Entry 7KPB (X-ray diffraction, 3.00 A resolution); this record covers chains C and L of the 7 polymer chains in the assembly.

== Chain C ==
Name: Tumor necrosis factor
From: Homo sapiens
Notes: engineered mutation(s): N25D, C153S
Reference sequence: P01375 (TNFA_HUMAN); residues 1-157 here correspond to UniProt positions 77-233 (UniProt number = residue number + 76)
Sequence (158 residues; row label = number of the first residue in the row; numbering starts at 0):
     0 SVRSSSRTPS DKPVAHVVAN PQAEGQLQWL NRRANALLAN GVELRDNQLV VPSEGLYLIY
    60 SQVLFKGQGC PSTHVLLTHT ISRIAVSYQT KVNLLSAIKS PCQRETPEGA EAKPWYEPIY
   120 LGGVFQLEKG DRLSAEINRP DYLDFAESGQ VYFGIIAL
Unresolved in the structure: 0-8, 33-35, 103-110
Cystine bridges: C69-C101
Sequence notes: expression tag (0)
Residues lining bound ligands: D84 (5-(1-{[2-(difluoromethoxy)phenyl]methyl}-2-{[3-(2-oxopyrrolidin-1-yl)phenoxy]methyl}-1H-benzimidazol-6-yl)pyridin-2(1H)-one): L57, Y59, S60, Q61, Y119, L120, G121, G122, Y151, I155
Swiss-Prot annotation at these positions:
  - glycosylation: S4 (O-linked (GalNAc...) serine)
From the paper describing this entry:
  - conformationally variable residues (domain motion): Y115

== Chain L ==
Name: Fab1974 - Light Chain
From: Mus musculus
Sequence (214 residues; numbered 1 to 214; the number before each row is that of its first residue):
     1 DIQMTQSPAS LPASPEEIVT ITCQASQDIG NWLSWYQQKP GKSPQLLIYG ATSLADGVPS
    61 RFSASRSGTQ YSLKISRLQV EDFGIFYCLQ GQSTPYTFGA GTKLELKRTD AAPTVSIFPP
   121 SSEQLTSGGA SVVCFLNNFY PKDINVKWKI DGSERQNGVL NSWTDQDSKD STYSMSSTLT
   181 LTKDEYERHN SYTCEATHKT STSPIVKSFN RNEC
Unresolved in the structure: 214
Cystine bridges: C23-C88, C134-C194

== Interface between chain C and chain L ==
Residue-residue contacts (8):
  K65(C) with N31(L)
  Q67(C) with T52(L), hydrogen bond (side chain-backbone); S53(L), hydrogen bond
  P113(C) with Y49(L); S53(L)
  Y115(C) with S53(L)
  D143(C) with N31(L), hydrogen bond
  A145(C) with R66(L)
Other interface residues (no listed pair), chain C (7 interface residues in all): E146

== Overview ==
The interface between chain C and chain L involves 7 residues on one side and 5 on the other; the contacts
include 3 hydrogen bonds. Polar contacts include Q67(C)-T52(L), Q67(C)-S53(L) and D143(C)-N31(L). Ligands of
chain C: compound D84. From the paper: conformational variability at Y115(C).
Here chain C is Tumor necrosis factor (Homo sapiens) and chain L is Fab1974 - Light Chain (Mus musculus).
Entry 7KPB (Human TNF-alpha TNFR1 complex bound to conformationally selective antibody) was determined by
X-ray diffraction (same publication as 7KPA).
